PDB entry 8FL1 | electron microscopy, 3.75 A resolution | chains B and F of the 8 polymer chains in the assembly

[Chain B (and F)]
Name: Envelope glycoprotein gp41
From: Human immunodeficiency virus 1
Notes: chain F of this document is another copy of the same molecule, construct and numbering; everything in this record applies to it too
UniProtKB: Q2N0S6 (Q2N0S6_9HIV1); residues 512-664 here correspond to UniProt positions 509-661 (UniProt number = residue number - 3)
Chain sequence (153 residues; row label = number of the first residue in the row):
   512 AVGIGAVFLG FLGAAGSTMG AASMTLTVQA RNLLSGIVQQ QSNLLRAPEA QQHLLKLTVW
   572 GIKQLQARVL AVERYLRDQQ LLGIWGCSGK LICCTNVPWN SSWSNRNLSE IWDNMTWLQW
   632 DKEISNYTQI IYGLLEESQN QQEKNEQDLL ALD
Disordered / not traced: 512-518, 547-568 (chain F: 512-517, 548-568)
Disulfides: C598-C604
Glycans and other covalent adducts: N-acetylglucosamine (NAG) linked to N611, N637
Sequence notes: conflict P559 (Ile556 in Q2N0S6), C605 (Thr602 in Q2N0S6)

[Interface between chain B and chain F]
Pairs across the interface - 16 pairs, chain B then chain F:
  Q577(B) - L576(F)
  E584(B) - R579(F)  salt bridge
  L587(B) - L545(F)  hydrophobic
  L587(B) - Y586(F)  hydrophobic
  R588(B) - L545(F)
  R588(B) - G547(F)
  Q591(B) - A541(F)
  Q591(B) - R542(F)
  Q591(B) - Y586(F)
  G594(B) - G600(F)
  E647(B) - T538(F)
  E647(B) - R542(F)  salt bridge
  N651(B) - M535(F)  hydrogen bond (side chain-backbone)
  N651(B) - T538(F)  hydrogen bond
  E654(B) - L602(F)  hydrogen bond (side chain-backbone)
  E654(B) - I603(F)
Also at the interface, not in a pair above, chain B (15 interface residues in all): L576, V580, V583, L592, I595, K655
Also at the interface, not in a pair above, chain F (18 interface residues in all): L537, S546, V580, V583, L587, K601

[Summary]
15 residues of chain B face 18 of chain F across their interface, with 3 hydrogen bonds and 2 salt bridges.
Polar pairs include E584(B)-R579(F), E647(B)-R542(F) and N651(B)-M535(F). N-acetylglucosamine is covalently
linked to N611(B) and N637(B).
Both chains are Envelope glycoprotein gp41 (Human immunodeficiency virus 1). Entry 8FL1 (Cryo-EM Structure of
PG9RSH DU025 Fab in complex with BG505 DS-SOSIP.664) was determined by electron microscopy, deposited together
with 8FK5 and 8FLW.
